PDB entry 1Z9S | X-ray diffraction, 2.20 A resolution | chains A and C of the 3 polymer chains in the assembly

[Chain A]
Name: Chaperone protein Caf1M
Source organism: Yersinia pestis
UniProtKB: P26926 (CAF1M_YERPE); residues 1-235 here correspond to UniProt positions 24-258 (UniProt number = residue number + 23)
Sequence (235 residues; numbered 1 to 235; the number before each row is that of its first residue):
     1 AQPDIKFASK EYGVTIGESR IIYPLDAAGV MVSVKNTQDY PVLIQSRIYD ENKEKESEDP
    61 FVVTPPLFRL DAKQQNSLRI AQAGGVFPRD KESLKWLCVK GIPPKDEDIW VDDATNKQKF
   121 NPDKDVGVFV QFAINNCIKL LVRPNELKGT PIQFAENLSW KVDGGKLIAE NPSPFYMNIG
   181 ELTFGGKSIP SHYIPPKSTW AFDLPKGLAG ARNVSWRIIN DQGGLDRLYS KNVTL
Disordered / not traced: 1-8, 56-59, 105-124, 205-210, 235
Disulfides: Cys98-Cys137

[Chain C]
Name: F1 capsule antigen
Source organism: Yersinia pestis
UniProtKB: P26948 (CAF1_YERPE); residues 1-149 here correspond to UniProt positions 22-170 (UniProt number = residue number + 21)
Sequence (149 residues; row label = number of the first residue in the row):
     1 ADLTASTTAT ATLVEPARIT LTYKEGAPIT IMDNGNIDTE LLVGTLTLGG YKTGTTSTSV
    61 NFTDAAGDPM YLTFTSQDGN NHQFTTKVIG KDSRDFDISP KVNGENLVGD DVVLATGSQD
   121 FFVRSIGSKG GKLAAGKYTD AVTVTVSNQ
Disordered / not traced: 1-18, 108-110

[Chain A / chain C interface]
Contacting residue pairs - 10 pairs, chain A then chain C:
  Asn220(A) - Ala135(C)  hydrogen bond (side chain-backbone)
  Asn220(A) - Gly136(C)
  Gln222(A) - Ala135(C)
  Gln222(A) - Gly136(C)
  Gln222(A) - Lys137(C)
  Gly223(A) - Ala135(C)
  Gly224(A) - Ala135(C)
  Arg227(A) - Gln77(C)  hydrogen bond (side chain-backbone)
  Arg227(A) - Asp78(C)  hydrogen bond (side chain-backbone)
  Arg227(A) - Gly79(C)
Interface residues without a listed pair, chain A (7 interface residues in all): Leu225, Asp226
Interface residues without a listed pair, chain C (7 interface residues in all): Ala134

[Summary]
The chain A/chain C interface involves 7 residues from each chain; the contacts include 3 hydrogen bonds.
Among the polar pairs are Asn220(A)-Ala135(C), Arg227(A)-Gln77(C) and Arg227(A)-Asp78(C).
Chain A is Chaperone protein Caf1M and chain C is F1 capsule antigen, both from Yersinia pestis; the
structure, Crystal Structure of the native chaperone:subunit:subunit Caf1M:Caf1:Caf1 complex, was determined
by X-ray diffraction.
